3JZM - chains A and F of the 6 polymer chains in the assembly; structure by X-ray diffraction, 2.90 A resolution.

Chain A (and F):
Protein: Circadian clock protein kinase kaiC
Organism: Synechococcus elongatus PCC 7942
Notes: EC 2.7.11.1; chain F of this document is another copy of the same molecule, construct and numbering; everything in this record applies to it too
UniProtKB: Q79PF4 (KAIC_SYNE7); residue numbers follow UniProt; this construct covers 1-519
Chain sequence (519 residues; each row starts with the number of its first residue):
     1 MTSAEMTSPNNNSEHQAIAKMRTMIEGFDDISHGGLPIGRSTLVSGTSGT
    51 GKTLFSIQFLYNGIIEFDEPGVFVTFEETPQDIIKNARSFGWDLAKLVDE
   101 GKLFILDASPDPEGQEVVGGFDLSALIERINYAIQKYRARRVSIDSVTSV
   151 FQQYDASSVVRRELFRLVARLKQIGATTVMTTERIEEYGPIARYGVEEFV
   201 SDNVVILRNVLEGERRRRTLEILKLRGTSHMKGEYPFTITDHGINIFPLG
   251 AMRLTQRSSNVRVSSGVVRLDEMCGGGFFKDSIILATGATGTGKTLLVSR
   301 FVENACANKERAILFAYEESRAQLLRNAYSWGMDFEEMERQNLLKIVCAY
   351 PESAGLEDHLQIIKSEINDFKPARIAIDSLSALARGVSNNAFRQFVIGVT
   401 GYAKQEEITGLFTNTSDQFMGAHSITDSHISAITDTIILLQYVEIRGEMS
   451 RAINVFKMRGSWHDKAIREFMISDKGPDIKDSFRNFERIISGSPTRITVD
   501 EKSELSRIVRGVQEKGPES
Disordered / not traced: 1-13, 498-519
Construct notes: engineered mutation Ala432 (Thr in Q79PF4)
Modified residues: Ser431 (phosphoserine; SEP)
Curated features (UniProtKB/Swiss-Prot):
  - region: Gln115 to Asp122 (B-loop, required to bind KaiB and SasA), Pro248 to Asn260 (Linker), Arg488 to Ile497 (A-loop, interacts with KaiA)
  - active site: Glu77 (Proton acceptor in CI (KaiC 1)), Glu318 (Proton acceptor in CII (KaiC 2))
  - binding site (ATP): Gly49, Thr50, Gly51, Lys52, Thr53, Leu54, Ser89, Lys224, Leu225, Arg226, Thr228, His230, Thr240, Asp241, Thr290, Gly291, Thr292, Gly293, Lys294, Thr295 and 9 more in UniProt
  - binding site (Mg(2+)): Thr53, Thr295, Glu318
  - modified residue: Ser431 (Phosphoserine)
  - mutagenesis: Thr42 (T42S: Extends the period of the circadian rhythm to 28 hours in reconstituted KaiABC complex. Decreased endogenous ATPase), Lys52 (K52A: Induces an arrhythmic phenotype, significantly reduced ATP-binding), Gly71 (G71A: Lowers the amplitude and distords the waveform of the circadian rhythm), Ala87 (A87V: In kaiC1; shortens the period of the circadian rhythm to 22 hours), Trp92 (W92F: Increases photoperiod in presence of KaiA and KaiB), Ala108 (A108E: No longer binds KaiB, no formation of KaiCBA, still phosphorylated; A108L: Reduced binding of KaiB, reduced formation of KaiCBA, still phosphorylated), Gly114 (G114A: Extends the period of the circadian rhythm to 27 hours), Gln115 (Q115A: Abolishes the circadian rhythm), Ser146 (S146P: CI hydrolysis rate halves, increases period of the circadian rhythm by nearly 50%; S146W: Loss of stable oscillation in presence of KaiA and KaiB), Gln153 (Q153A: Higher CI ATPase activity, clock speeds up), Ser157 (S157C: In kaiC2; extends the period of the circadian rhythm to 29 hours. Lower CI ATPase activity, clock slows down ...), Arg215 (R215C: In kaiC3; shortens the period of the circadian rhythm to 16 hours and decreases the interaction with KaiA), 32 further mutagenesis entries in UniProt
Bound ions: Mg2+ site 1: Thr53, Glu78 (together with ATP); Mg2+ site 2: Thr295, Glu318 (together with ATP); Mg2+ site 3: Thr415 (together with ATP)
Residues lining bound ligands:
  - ATP (adenosine-5'-triphosphate), molecule 1: Thr47, Ser48, Gly49, Thr50, Gly51, Lys52, Thr53, Leu54, Glu78, Ser89, Phe90, Asp145, Arg218, Ile239, Thr240, Asp241
  - ATP, molecule 2: Phe199, Leu223, Lys224, Leu225, Arg226, Gly227, Thr228, Ser229, His230, Lys232
  - ATP, molecule 3: Ala289, Thr290, Gly291, Thr292, Gly293, Lys294, Thr295, Leu296, Glu318, Glu319, Ser330, Trp331, Tyr442, Arg451, Ile472, Ser473, Asp474
  - ATP, molecule 4: Ala432, Phe456, Lys457, Met458, Arg459, Gly460, Ser461, Trp462, His463, Lys465
What the authors report for this chain:
  - post-translational modification sites: Ser431
  - conformationally variable residues (loop rearrangement): Ala432
  - mutagenesis - E318A: abolished catalytic activity
  - mutagenesis - I430A (Tm change 3 degC): decreased stability
  - mutagenesis - R385A: increased catalytic activity

How chain A and chain F interact:
Pairs across the interface - 135 pairs, chain A then chain F:
  Glu14(A) - Lys85(F)
  Glu14(A) - Arg88(F)  hydrogen bond (backbone-side chain)
  His15(A) - Arg88(F)
  Gln16(A) - Lys85(F)
  Gln16(A) - Arg88(F)
  Ala17(A) - Lys85(F)
  Ile18(A) - Lys85(F)
  Ile18(A) - Asn86(F)
  Arg40(A) - Asp82(F)  salt bridge
  Arg40(A) - Asn86(F)  hydrogen bond
  Ser158(A) - Gln152(F)
  Ser158(A) - Gln153(F)  hydrogen bond (side chain-backbone)
  Arg161(A) - Glu77(F)  salt bridge
  Arg161(A) - Ser149(F)
  Arg161(A) - Gln152(F)  hydrogen bond
  Arg161(A) - Glu183(F)  salt bridge
  Arg162(A) - Glu116(F)  salt bridge
  Arg162(A) - Gln153(F)  hydrogen bond (side chain-backbone)
  Phe165(A) - Glu77(F)
  Phe165(A) - Pro110(F)
  Arg166(A) - Pro112(F)
  Arg166(A) - Glu113(F)
  Ala169(A) - Pro112(F)  hydrophobic
  Arg170(A) - Pro112(F)
  Lys172(A) - Asp82(F)  salt bridge
  Tyr188(A) - Leu211(F)  hydrophobic
  Gly195(A) - Arg193(F)  hydrogen bond (backbone-side chain)
  Val196(A) - Gln152(F)
  Glu198(A) - Ser48(F)
  Phe199(A) - Ser48(F)
  Phe199(A) - Lys52(F)
  Phe199(A) - Glu77(F)
  Phe199(A) - Glu183(F)
  Phe199(A) - Arg184(F)
  Phe199(A) - Arg193(F)
  Arg208(A) - Arg216(F)
  Arg217(A) - Glu214(F)  salt bridge
  Thr219(A) - Glu214(F)
  Glu221(A) - Arg216(F)  salt bridge
  Leu223(A) - Ser48(F)
  Leu223(A) - Arg216(F)
  Lys224(A) - Ser48(F)
  Lys224(A) - Gly49(F)
  Arg226(A) - Glu78(F)  salt bridge
  Arg226(A) - Asn86(F)
  Gly227(A) - Asn86(F)  hydrogen bond (backbone-side chain)
  Gly227(A) - Ser89(F)  hydrogen bond (backbone-side chain)
  Thr228(A) - Ser89(F)
  Lys232(A) - Arg215(F)
  Lys232(A) - Arg218(F)
  Gly233(A) - Glu214(F)
  Gly233(A) - Arg215(F)
  Gly233(A) - Arg216(F)
  Glu234(A) - Leu211(F)
  Glu234(A) - Glu214(F)  hydrogen bond (backbone-backbone)
  Glu234(A) - Arg215(F)  hydrogen bond (backbone-side chain)
  Tyr235(A) - Arg215(F)
  Gly250(A) - Glu352(F)
  Gly250(A) - Ser353(F)
  Met252(A) - Tyr350(F)
  Arg253(A) - Tyr350(F)
  Leu254(A) - Ala316(F)
  Leu254(A) - Glu319(F)
  Leu254(A) - Ser320(F)
  Leu254(A) - Arg321(F)  hydrogen bond (backbone-backbone)
  Leu254(A) - Cys348(F)  hydrophobic
  Leu254(A) - Ala349(F)
  Leu254(A) - Tyr350(F)  hydrophobic
  Thr255(A) - Arg321(F)
  Gln256(A) - Ser320(F)  hydrogen bond (backbone-side chain)
  Gln256(A) - Ala322(F)
  Gln256(A) - Tyr350(F)
  Arg257(A) - Ala322(F)
  Ser258(A) - Ala322(F)
  Ser258(A) - Gln323(F)
  Ser258(A) - Arg326(F)  hydrogen bond
  Ser259(A) - Arg326(F)  hydrogen bond (backbone-side chain)
  Asn260(A) - Arg326(F)
  Phe279(A) - Arg326(F)
  Asp281(A) - Arg326(F)
  Asn390(A) - Gly386(F)  hydrogen bond (side chain-backbone)
  Arg393(A) - Arg385(F)
  Arg393(A) - Gly386(F)
  Gln394(A) - Glu214(F)
  Ile397(A) - Tyr350(F)  hydrophobic
  Ile397(A) - Arg385(F)
  Gly401(A) - Tyr350(F)
  Lys404(A) - Gln323(F)  hydrogen bond
  His423(A) - Gln418(F)
  His423(A) - Phe419(F)  hydrogen bond (backbone-backbone)
  His423(A) - Met420(F)
  Ser424(A) - Asp417(F)
  Ser424(A) - Phe419(F)
  Ile425(A) - Thr290(F)
  Ile425(A) - Phe419(F)  hydrophobic
  His429(A) - Asp417(F)  salt bridge
  Ser431(A) - Thr290(F)
  Ser431(A) - Asp417(F)
  Ala432(A) - Glu318(F)
  Asp435(A) - Gln323(F)  hydrogen bond
  Ile437(A) - Thr290(F)
  Asn454(A) - Met449(F)
  Phe456(A) - Thr290(F)
  Phe456(A) - Phe419(F)  hydrophobic
  Phe456(A) - Tyr442(F)  hydrophobic
  Lys457(A) - Thr290(F)
  Lys457(A) - Gly291(F)
  Arg459(A) - Gln323(F)
  Arg459(A) - Asn327(F)
  Gly460(A) - Asn327(F)
  Gly460(A) - Ser330(F)
  His463(A) - Arg451(F)
  Lys465(A) - Glu448(F)
  Lys465(A) - Met449(F)  hydrogen bond (backbone-backbone)
  Ala466(A) - Gly447(F)
  Ala466(A) - Glu448(F)
  Ile467(A) - Gly447(F)  hydrogen bond (backbone-backbone)
  Ile467(A) - Met449(F)  hydrophobic
  Ser482(A) - Gly447(F)
  Phe483(A) - Gly447(F)
  Arg484(A) - Arg446(F)
  Phe486(A) - Arg496(F)  hydrogen bond (backbone-side chain)
  Glu487(A) - Glu444(F)
  Glu487(A) - Pro494(F)
  Glu487(A) - Thr495(F)
  Glu487(A) - Arg496(F)  salt bridge
  Arg488(A) - Glu444(F)  hydrogen bond (backbone-side chain)
  Arg488(A) - Arg488(F)
  Arg488(A) - Ser493(F)
  Arg488(A) - Thr495(F)
  Ile489(A) - Glu444(F)  hydrogen bond (backbone-side chain)
  Ile490(A) - Phe419(F)  hydrophobic
  Ile490(A) - Met420(F)  hydrophobic
  Ile490(A) - Glu444(F)  hydrogen bond (backbone-side chain)
  Ile490(A) - Met449(F)  hydrophobic
Other interface residues (no listed pair), chain A (79 interface residues in all): Val200, Ala422, Ile433, Leu439
Other interface residues (no listed pair), chain F (67 interface residues in all): Thr47, Ser109, Gln115, Tyr154, Ile185, Asn209, Trp331

In short:
79 residues of chain A face 67 of chain F across their interface, with 24 hydrogen bonds and 10 salt bridges.
Polar pairs include Arg40(A)-Asp82(F), Arg161(A)-Glu77(F) and Arg161(A)-Glu183(F). Chain A binds 4 copies of
ATP. The paper reports that E318A of chain A abolishes catalytic activity; a modification site at Ser431(A); 3
substitutions were tested in all.
Chain A and chain F are both Circadian clock protein kinase kaiC (Synechococcus elongatus PCC 7942); the
structure, Crystal structure of the phosphorylation-site mutant T432A of the KaiC circadian clock protein, was
determined by X-ray diffraction (same publication as 3K09, 3K0A, 3K0C, 3K0E and 3K0F).
